5U6O - chains A and D of the 4 polymer chains in the assembly; structure by electron microscopy, 3.50 A resolution.

# Chain A (and D)
Name: Potassium/sodium hyperpolarization-activated cyclic nucleotide-gated channel 1
From: Homo sapiens
Notes: chain D of this document is another copy of the same molecule, construct and numbering; everything in this record applies to it too
UniProt: O60741 (HCN1_HUMAN); the construct lacks a stretch of the UniProt sequence, so the offset changes along the chain: 1-635 = UniProt 1-635; 636-660 = UniProt 866-890
Chain sequence (660 residues; each row starts with the number of its first residue):
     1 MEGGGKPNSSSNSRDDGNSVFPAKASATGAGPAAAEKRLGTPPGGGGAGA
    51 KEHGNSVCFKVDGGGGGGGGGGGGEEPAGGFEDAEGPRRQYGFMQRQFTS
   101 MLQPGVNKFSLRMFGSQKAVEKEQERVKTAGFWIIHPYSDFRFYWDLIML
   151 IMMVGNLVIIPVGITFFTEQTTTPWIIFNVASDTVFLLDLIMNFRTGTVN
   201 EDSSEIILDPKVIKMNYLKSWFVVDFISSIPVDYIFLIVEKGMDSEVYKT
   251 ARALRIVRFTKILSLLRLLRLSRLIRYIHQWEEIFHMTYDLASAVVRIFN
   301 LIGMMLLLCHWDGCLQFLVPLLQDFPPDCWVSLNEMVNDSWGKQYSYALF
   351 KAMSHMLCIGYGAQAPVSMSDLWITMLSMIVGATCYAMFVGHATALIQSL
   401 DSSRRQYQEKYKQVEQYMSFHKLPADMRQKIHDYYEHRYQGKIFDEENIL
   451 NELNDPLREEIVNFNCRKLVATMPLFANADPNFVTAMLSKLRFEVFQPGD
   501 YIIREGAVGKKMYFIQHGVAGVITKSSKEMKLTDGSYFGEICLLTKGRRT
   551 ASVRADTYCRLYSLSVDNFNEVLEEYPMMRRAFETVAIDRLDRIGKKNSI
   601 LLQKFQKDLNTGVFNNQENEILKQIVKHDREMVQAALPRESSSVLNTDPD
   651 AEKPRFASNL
Not modelled in the structure: 1-93, 201-202, 243-251, 587-660
Swiss-Prot annotation at these positions:
  - motif: Cys358 to Gly362 (Selectivity filter)
  - binding site (3',5'-cyclic AMP): Gly539, Glu540, Cys542, Arg549, Thr550, Arg590, Arg593
  - glycosylation: Asn338 (N-linked (GlcNAc...) asparagine)
Reported in the primary citation:
  - self-association interface (contacts with another copy of this molecule); pairs are residue here / residue on that copy: Arg297-Asp401 (salt bridge)

# Chain A / chain D interface
Residue-residue contacts (97; chain A residue first):
  Arg112(A) - Glu436(D)  salt bridge
  Arg112(A) - Gln440(D)  hydrogen bond (backbone-side chain)
  Gly115(A) - His517(D)
  Ser116(A) - His517(D)  hydrogen bond (backbone-side chain)
  His286(A) - Arg404(D)
  Asp290(A) - His432(D)  salt bridge
  Asp290(A) - Glu436(D)
  Ser293(A) - Arg404(D)
  Ser293(A) - Gln408(D)
  Arg297(A) - Leu400(D)
  Arg297(A) - Asp401(D)  salt bridge
  Cys358(A) - Leu357(D)
  Cys358(A) - Cys358(D)
  Cys358(A) - Ile359(D)  hydrophobic
  Ile359(A) - Ile359(D)
  Gly360(A) - Ile359(D)
  Tyr361(A) - Phe350(D)  hydrophobic
  Tyr361(A) - Ser354(D)
  Tyr361(A) - Ile359(D)  hydrophobic
  Tyr361(A) - Gly360(D)
  Tyr361(A) - Tyr361(D)  hydrogen bond (side chain-backbone)
  Gln364(A) - Ala363(D)
  Ala365(A) - Gly362(D)
  Pro366(A) - Tyr347(D)
  Pro366(A) - Phe350(D)
  Met369(A) - Lys343(D)
  Met369(A) - Ser346(D)
  Leu372(A) - Ser346(D)
  Leu372(A) - Tyr347(D)
  Leu372(A) - Phe350(D)  hydrophobic
  Trp373(A) - Ser346(D)  hydrogen bond
  Trp373(A) - Leu349(D)  hydrophobic
  Met376(A) - Leu349(D)  hydrophobic
  Met376(A) - Phe350(D)  hydrophobic
  Met376(A) - Met353(D)  hydrophobic
  Met379(A) - Met353(D)  hydrophobic
  Met379(A) - Ser354(D)
  Met379(A) - Leu357(D)
  Met379(A) - Ile359(D)  hydrophobic
  Ile380(A) - Met353(D)  hydrophobic
  Ile380(A) - Leu357(D)
  Ala383(A) - Leu357(D)  hydrophobic
  Ala383(A) - Tyr386(D)  hydrogen bond (backbone-side chain)
  Thr384(A) - Phe389(D)
  Tyr386(A) - Tyr386(D)
  Ala387(A) - Tyr386(D)  hydrogen bond (backbone-side chain)
  Ala387(A) - Phe389(D)  hydrophobic
  Met388(A) - Ile397(D)
  Val390(A) - Val390(D)  hydrophobic
  Gly391(A) - Thr394(D)
  Gly391(A) - Ile397(D)
  His392(A) - Ile397(D)
  Thr394(A) - Thr394(D)
  Gln398(A) - Gln398(D)  hydrogen bond
  Ser399(A) - Lys412(D)
  Ser402(A) - Lys412(D)
  Ser403(A) - Gln416(D)
  Arg405(A) - Glu409(D)  salt bridge
  Gln406(A) - Glu409(D)  hydrogen bond
  Gln406(A) - Gln413(D)  hydrogen bond
  Arg438(A) - Phe420(D)
  Tyr439(A) - Phe420(D)
  Gln440(A) - Phe420(D)
  Lys442(A) - Gln416(D)
  Lys442(A) - Ser419(D)  hydrogen bond
  Lys442(A) - Phe420(D)
  Ile443(A) - Gln413(D)
  Ile443(A) - Gln416(D)  hydrogen bond (backbone-side chain)
  Phe444(A) - Gln413(D)
  Phe444(A) - Tyr417(D)  hydrophobic
  Phe444(A) - Phe420(D)  hydrophobic
  Glu446(A) - Tyr417(D)
  Ile449(A) - Tyr417(D)  hydrophobic
  Ile449(A) - Tyr435(D)
  Leu450(A) - Tyr417(D)
  Glu452(A) - Lys410(D)  salt bridge
  Glu452(A) - Tyr434(D)  hydrogen bond (backbone-side chain)
  Glu452(A) - Tyr435(D)  hydrogen bond
  Glu452(A) - Tyr439(D)
  Leu453(A) - Tyr434(D)
  Leu453(A) - Tyr435(D)  hydrophobic
  Asn454(A) - Tyr434(D)  hydrogen bond (backbone-side chain)
  Asn454(A) - Val495(D)  hydrogen bond (side chain-backbone)
  Pro456(A) - Phe496(D)  hydrophobic
  Leu457(A) - Tyr434(D)  hydrophobic
  Leu457(A) - Gln497(D)
  Glu460(A) - Met427(D)
  Glu460(A) - Lys430(D)
  Ile461(A) - Tyr417(D)
  Ile461(A) - Ile431(D)  hydrophobic
  Phe464(A) - His421(D)
  Phe464(A) - Lys422(D)
  Phe464(A) - Leu423(D)  hydrophobic
  Phe464(A) - Pro424(D)  hydrophobic
  Phe464(A) - Met427(D)  hydrophobic
  Asn465(A) - His421(D)  hydrogen bond
  Arg560(A) - Phe420(D)
Other interface residues (no listed pair), chain A (68 interface residues in all): Phe114, Ala119, Met287, Leu291, Ala292, Ala294, His355, Val367, Thr375, Ala395, Gly441, Asp445, Phe493, Tyr562
Other interface residues (no listed pair), chain D (56 interface residues in all): Gly342, Ala393, Tyr407, Val414, His437, Arg438, Tyr501

# Overview
The interface between chain A and chain D involves 68 residues on one side and 56 on the other; the contacts
include 16 hydrogen bonds and 5 salt bridges. Among the polar pairs are Arg112(A)-Glu436(D),
Asp290(A)-His432(D) and Arg297(A)-Asp401(D). From UniProt: 7 residues binding 3',5'-cyclic AMP on chain A.
From the paper: a self-association interface involving Arg297(A).
Chain A and chain D are both Potassium/sodium hyperpolarization-activated cyclic nucleotide-gated channel 1
(Homo sapiens); the structure, Structure of the human HCN1 hyperpolarization-activated cyclic nucleotide-gated
ion channel, was determined by electron microscopy, deposited together with 5U6P.
